PDB entry 4G29 | X-ray diffraction, 1.70 A resolution | chain A

== Chain A ==
Molecule: Secreted effector protein sseI
From: Salmonella enterica subsp. enterica serovar Typhimurium
Reference sequence: Q8ZQ79 (SSEI_SALTY); residues 137-322 here = UniProt positions 137-322
Chain sequence (186 residues; each row starts with the number of its first residue):
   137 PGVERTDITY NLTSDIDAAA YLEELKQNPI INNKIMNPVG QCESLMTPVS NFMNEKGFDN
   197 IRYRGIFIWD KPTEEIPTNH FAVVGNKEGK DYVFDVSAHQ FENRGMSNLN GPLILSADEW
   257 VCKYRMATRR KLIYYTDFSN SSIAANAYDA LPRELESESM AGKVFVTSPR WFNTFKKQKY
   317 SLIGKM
Unresolved in the structure: 137-144, 264-266, 314-322
Modified / non-standard residues: Mse-172, Mse-182, Mse-189, Mse-242, Mse-262, Mse-296 (selenomethionine; parent Met); Mse-322 (selenomethionine)
UniProt features mapped onto this chain:
  - mutagenesis: Cys-178 (C178A: Loss of activity. No change in IQGAP1 binding), His-216 (H216A: Does not affect regulation of macrophage migration), Asp-231 (D231A: Does not affect regulation of macrophage migration)
What the authors report for this chain:
  - catalytic residues: Cys-178, His-216, Asp-231

== Overview ==
From UniProt: 3 mutagenesis sites. From the paper: catalytic residues Cys-178, His-216 and Asp-231.
Chain A is Secreted effector protein sseI (Salmonella enterica subsp. enterica serovar Typhimurium); the
structure, Structure of the Catalytic Domain of the Salmonella Virulence Factor SseI, was determined by X-ray
diffraction together with 4G2B from the same study.
